Entry 9NLV (electron microscopy, 2.60 A resolution); this record covers chains A and B of the 12 polymer chains in the assembly.

== Chain A (and B) ==
Molecule: RNA-dependent DNA polymerase
Organism: Escherichia coli
Notes: chain B of this document is another copy of the same molecule, construct and numbering; everything in this record applies to it too
Reference sequence: A0A6D0I497 (A0A6D0I497_ECOLX); residue numbers follow UniProt; this construct covers 1-499
Chain sequence (499 residues; each row starts with the number of its first residue):
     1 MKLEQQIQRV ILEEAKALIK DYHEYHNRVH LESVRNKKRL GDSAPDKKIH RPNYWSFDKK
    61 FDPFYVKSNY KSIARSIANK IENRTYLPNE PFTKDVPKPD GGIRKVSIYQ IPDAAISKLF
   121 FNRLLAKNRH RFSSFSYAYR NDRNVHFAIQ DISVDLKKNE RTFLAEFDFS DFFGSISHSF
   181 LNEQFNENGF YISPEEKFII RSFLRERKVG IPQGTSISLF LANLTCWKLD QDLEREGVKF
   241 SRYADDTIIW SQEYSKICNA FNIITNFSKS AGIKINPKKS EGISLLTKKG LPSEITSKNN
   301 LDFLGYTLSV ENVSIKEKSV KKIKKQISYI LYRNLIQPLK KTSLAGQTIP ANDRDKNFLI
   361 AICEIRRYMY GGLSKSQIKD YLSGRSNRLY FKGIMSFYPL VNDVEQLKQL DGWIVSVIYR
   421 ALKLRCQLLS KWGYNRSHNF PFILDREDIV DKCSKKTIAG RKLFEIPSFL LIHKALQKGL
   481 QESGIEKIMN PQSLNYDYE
Not modelled in the structure: 493-499
What the authors report for this chain:
  - mutagenesis - Y496F/Y498F: decreased catalytic activity
  - catalytic residues: Tyr496, Tyr498

== Interface between chain A and chain B ==
Contacting residue pairs - 6 pairs, chain A then chain B:
  Arg161(A) - Phe261(B)
  Gln252(A) - Asn262(B)
  Gly290(A) - Pro277(B)
  Pro292(A) - Glu281(B)
  Glu294(A) - Tyr254(B)  hydrogen bond
  Glu294(A) - Ile283(B)
Other interface residues (no listed pair), chain A (8 interface residues in all): Phe163, Tyr254, Ile295
Other interface residues (no listed pair), chain B (10 interface residues in all): Ser280, Gly282, Ile295, Thr296

== Summary ==
The interface between chain A and chain B involves 8 residues on one side and 10 on the other; the contacts
include 1 hydrogen bond. Its one hydrogen-bonded contact is Glu294(A)-Tyr254(B). The paper reports catalytic
residues Tyr496(A) and Tyr498(A); Y496F/Y498F of chain A reduce catalytic activity.
Chain A and chain B are both RNA-dependent DNA polymerase (Escherichia coli); the structure, Cryo-EM structure
of hexameric SenDRT9 RT-ncRNA complex, was determined by electron microscopy, deposited together with 9NLX.
